Entry 5UD8 (X-ray diffraction, 1.80 A resolution); this record covers chain A.

== Chain A ==
Protein: Triggering receptor expressed on myeloid cells 2
Source organism: Homo sapiens
UniProt: Q9NZC2 (TREM2_HUMAN), isoform Q9NZC2-2; numbering as in UniProt (aligned over 19-130)
Chain sequence (112 residues; each row starts with the number of its first residue):
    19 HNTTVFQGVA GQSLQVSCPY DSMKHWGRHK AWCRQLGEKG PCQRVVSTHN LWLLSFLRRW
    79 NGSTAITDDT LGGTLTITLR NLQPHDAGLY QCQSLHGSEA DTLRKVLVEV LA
Disordered / not traced: 76-81
Sequence notes: engineered mutation His47 (Arg in Q9NZC2)
Cystine bridges: Cys36-Cys110, Cys51-Cys60
From the paper describing this entry:
  - contacts within the chain: His47-Thr66 (hydrogen bond), His47-His67 (pi stacking), Lys48-Thr66
  - conformationally variable residues (loop rearrangement, order/disorder transition, side-chain flip): His67 to Ser81

== Summary ==
The paper reports conformational variability at His67; contacts within the chain involving Cys36, Cys110 and
His47 among others.
Chain A is Triggering receptor expressed on myeloid cells 2 (Homo sapiens); the structure, Crystal Structure
of Mutant Ig-like Domain, was determined by X-ray diffraction, deposited together with 6B8O and 5UD7.
